Entry 3GQO (X-ray diffraction, 2.60 A resolution); this record covers chain A.

[Chain A]
Protein: Non-structural protein 3
Source organism: Venezuelan equine encephalitis virus
Notes: fragment: sequence database residues 1330-1489
Reference sequence: P36328 (POLN_EEVVP); residues 0-160 here correspond to UniProt positions 1329-1489 (UniProt number = residue number + 1329)
Sequence (168 residues; each row starts with the number of its first residue; numbers below 1 keep their minus sign (Met-1 is residue -1)):
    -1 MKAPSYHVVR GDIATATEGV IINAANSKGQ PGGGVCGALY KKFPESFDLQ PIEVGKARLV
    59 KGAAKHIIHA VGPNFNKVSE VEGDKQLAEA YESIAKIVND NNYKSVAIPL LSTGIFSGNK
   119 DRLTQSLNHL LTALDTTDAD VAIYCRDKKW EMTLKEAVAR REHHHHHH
Unresolved in the structure: -1, 161-166
Sequence notes: initiating methionine (-1); expression tag (161-166)
UniProt features mapped onto this chain:
  - binding site (ADP-D-ribose): Asp10, Asn24, Gly32, Gly112, Ile113, Phe114
Residues lining bound ligands: adenosine-5-diphosphoribose (APR): Gly9, Asp10, Ile11, Ala22, Ala23, Asn24, Gln28, Gly30, Gly31, Gly32, Val33, Cys34, Ala36, Pro107, Leu108, Leu109, Ser110, Thr111, Gly112, Ile113, Phe114, Ser115, Tyr142, Cys143, Arg144, Trp148
What the authors report for this chain:
  - binding site for adenosine-5-diphosphoribose: Asn24, Gly31, Gly112, Ile113, Phe114
  - conformationally variable residues (loop rearrangement, side-chain flip): Asn24, Gly30 to Leu37

[In short]
Ligands of chain A: adenosine-5-diphosphoribose. Curated annotation (UniProt) lists 6 ADP-D-ribose-binding
residues. The paper reports a binding site for adenosine-5-diphosphoribose at Asn24, Gly31 and Gly112 among
others; conformational variability at Asn24 and Gly30.
Chain A is Non-structural protein 3 (Venezuelan equine encephalitis virus); the structure, Crystal structure
of macro domain of Venezuelan Equine Encephalitis virus in complex with ADP-ribose, was determined by X-ray
diffraction (same publication as 3GPG, 3GPO, 3GPQ and 3GQE).
